PDB entry 4HSS | X-ray diffraction, 2.50 A resolution | chain A

Chain A:
Molecule: Putative fimbrial subunit
Source organism: Corynebacterium diphtheriae
Notes: fragment: Domains D1-D3
UniProt: Q6NK05 (Q6NK05_CORDI); residues 26-455 here = UniProt positions 26-455
Amino-acid sequence (431 residues; numbered 25 to 455; the number before each row is that of its first residue):
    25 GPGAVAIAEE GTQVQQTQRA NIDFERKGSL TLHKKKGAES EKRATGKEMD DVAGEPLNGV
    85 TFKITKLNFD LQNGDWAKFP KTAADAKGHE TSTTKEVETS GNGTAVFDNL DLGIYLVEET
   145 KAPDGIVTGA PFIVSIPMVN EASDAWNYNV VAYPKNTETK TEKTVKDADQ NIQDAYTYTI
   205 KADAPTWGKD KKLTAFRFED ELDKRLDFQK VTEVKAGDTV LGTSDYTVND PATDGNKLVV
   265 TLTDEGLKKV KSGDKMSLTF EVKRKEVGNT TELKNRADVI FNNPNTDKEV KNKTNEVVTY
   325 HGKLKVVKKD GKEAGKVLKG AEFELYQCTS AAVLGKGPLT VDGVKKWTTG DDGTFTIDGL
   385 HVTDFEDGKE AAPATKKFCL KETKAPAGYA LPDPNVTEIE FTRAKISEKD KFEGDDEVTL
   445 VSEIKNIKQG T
Disordered / not traced: 25-41, 437-439
Construct notes: expression tag (25)
Disulfides: Cys352-Cys403
Glycans and other covalent adducts: covalent link Lys58-Asn180, Lys187-Asn299, Lys332-Asn450
Ion coordination: Ca2+: Ile430, Glu432, Asp440, Thr443
What the authors report for this chain:
  - contacts within the chain: Lys58-Asn180 (covalent link), Lys187-Asn299 (covalent link), Lys332-Asn450 (covalent link)
  - catalytic residues: Glu143
  - post-translational modification sites: Lys179 (citing earlier work)
  - conformationally variable residues (order/disorder transition): Glu63 to Val76

In short:
The Ca2+ site is built by Ile430, Glu432, Asp440 and Thr443. The paper reports the catalytic residue Glu143; a
modification site at Lys179.
Chain A is Putative fimbrial subunit (Corynebacterium diphtheriae); the structure, Structure of the
Full-Length Major Pilin SpaD from Corynebacterium diphtheriae, was determined by X-ray diffraction, deposited
together with 4HSQ.
